PDB entry 5Q14 | X-ray diffraction, 1.85 A resolution | chains A and B

== Chain A ==
Protein: Bile acid receptor
Organism: Homo sapiens
UniProt: Q96RI1 (NR1H4_HUMAN); residues 248-476 here correspond to UniProt positions 258-486 (UniProt number = residue number + 10)
Sequence (233 residues; row label = number of the first residue in the row):
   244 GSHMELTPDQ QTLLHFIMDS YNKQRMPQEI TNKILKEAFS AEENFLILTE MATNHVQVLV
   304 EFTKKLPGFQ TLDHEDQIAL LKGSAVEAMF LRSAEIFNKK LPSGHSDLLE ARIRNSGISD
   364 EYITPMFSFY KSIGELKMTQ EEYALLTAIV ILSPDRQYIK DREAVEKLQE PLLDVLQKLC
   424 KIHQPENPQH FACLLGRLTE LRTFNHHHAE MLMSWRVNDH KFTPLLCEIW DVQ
Unresolved in the structure: 244-246
Construct notes: expression tag (244-247); conflict Ala281 (Glu291 in Q96RI1), Ala354 (Glu364 in Q96RI1)
Small-molecule neighbours: 9MM (4-{(2S)-2-[2-(4-chlorophenyl)-5,6-difluoro-1H-benzimidazol-1-yl]-2-cyclohexylethoxy}-3-fluorobenzoic acid): Ile273, Thr274, Ile277, Asn287, Ile290, Leu291, Met294, Ala295, His298, Met332, Phe333, Arg335, Ser336, Ile339, Phe340, Leu352, Ile356, Ser359, Ile361, Met369, Tyr373, Met454, Leu455, Trp458, Trp473
UniProt features mapped onto this chain:
  - binding site (chenodeoxycholate): Arg335, Tyr365, Tyr373, His451
  - modified residue: Thr446 (Phosphothreonine)
  - cross-link: Lys279 (Glycyl lysine isopeptide (Lys-Gly) (interchain with G-Cter in SUMO1))

== Chain B ==
Protein: Coactivator peptide src-1 HD3
UniProt: A8K1V4 (A8K1V4_HUMAN); residue numbers follow UniProt; this construct covers 744-757
Sequence (14 residues; numbered 744 to 757; the number before each row is that of its first residue):
   744 KDHQLLRYLL DKDE
Unresolved in the structure: 744, 757

== Interface between chain A and chain B ==
Residue-residue contacts (23; chain A residue first):
  Val303(A) with Leu749(B), hydrophobic; Leu752(B)
  Glu304(A) with Lys755(B), salt bridge
  Lys307(A) with Leu752(B), hydrogen bond (side chain-backbone); Leu753(B); Lys755(B), hydrogen bond (side chain-backbone)
  Phe312(A) with Leu753(B), hydrophobic
  His317(A) with Asp754(B), salt bridge
  Glu318(A) with Arg750(B), salt bridge
  Gln320(A) with Leu753(B)
  Ile321(A) with His746(B); Leu749(B); Arg750(B); Leu753(B), hydrophobic
  Leu324(A) with Leu753(B), hydrophobic
  Lys325(A) with His746(B), hydrogen bond
  Pro467(A) with Leu748(B)
  Leu468(A) with Leu748(B); Leu752(B), hydrophobic
  Glu471(A) with His746(B); Gln747(B), hydrogen bond (side chain-backbone); Leu748(B), hydrogen bond (side chain-backbone); Leu749(B), hydrogen bond (side chain-backbone)
Also at the interface, not in a pair above, chain A (15 interface residues in all): Gln313, Ile472

== Overview ==
15 residues of chain A and 9 residues of chain B are in contact; the contacts include 6 hydrogen bonds and 3
salt bridges. Polar pairs include Glu304(A)-Lys755(B), His317(A)-Asp754(B) and Glu318(A)-Arg750(B). Chain A
binds compound 9MM.
Chain A is Bile acid receptor (Homo sapiens) and chain B is Coactivator peptide src-1 HD3; the structure,
Ligand binding to FARNESOID-X-RECEPTOR, was determined by X-ray diffraction together with 5Q0I, 5Q0J, 5Q0K,
5Q0L, 5Q0M, 5Q0N and 30 further entries from the same study.
